Entry 6CL2 (X-ray diffraction, 2.35 A resolution); this record covers chains A and D of the 6 polymer chains in the assembly.

[Chain A]
Molecule: Caspase-7 subunit p20
From: Homo sapiens
Notes: EC 3.4.22.60
UniProt: P55210 (CASP7_HUMAN), isoform P55210-3; residues 1-198 here correspond to UniProt positions 34-231 (UniProt number = residue number + 33)
Amino-acid sequence (198 residues; each row starts with the number of its first residue):
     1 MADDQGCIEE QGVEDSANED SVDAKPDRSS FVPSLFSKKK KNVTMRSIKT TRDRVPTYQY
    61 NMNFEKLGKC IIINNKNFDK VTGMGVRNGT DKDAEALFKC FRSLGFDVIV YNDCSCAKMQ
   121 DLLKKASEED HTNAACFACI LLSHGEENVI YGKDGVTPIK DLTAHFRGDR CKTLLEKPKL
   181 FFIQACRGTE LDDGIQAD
Not modelled in the structure: 1-56, 197-198

[Chain D]
Molecule: Caspase-7 subunit p11
From: Homo sapiens
Notes: EC 3.4.22.60
UniProt: P55210 (CASP7_HUMAN), isoform P55210-3; residues 199-303 here correspond to UniProt positions 232-336 (UniProt number = residue number + 33)
Amino-acid sequence (113 residues; numbered 199 to 311; the number before each row is that of its first residue):
   199 SGPINDTDAN PRYKIPVEAD FLFAYSTVPG YYSWRSPGRG SWFVQALCSI LEEHGKDLEI
   259 MQILTRVNDR VARHFESQSD DPHFHEKKQI PCVVSMLTKE LYFSQLEHHH HHH
Not modelled in the structure: 199-211, 303-311
Construct notes: expression tag (304-311)

[How chain A and chain D interact]
Residue-residue contacts (12):
  Y58(A) with R264(D)
  E176(A) with R271(D), salt bridge
  D192(A) with P214(D); V215(D), hydrogen bond (side chain-backbone); E216(D), hydrogen bond (side chain-backbone)
  D193(A) with K212(D), hydrogen bond (backbone-side chain)
  G194(A) with K212(D); I213(D); V215(D)
  I195(A) with K212(D); I213(D), hydrogen bond (backbone-backbone)
  Q196(A) with K212(D)
Interface residues without a listed pair, chain A (8 interface residues in all): R167
Interface residues without a listed pair, chain D (8 interface residues in all): Y229

[In short]
The chain A/chain D interface involves 8 residues from each chain; the contacts include 4 hydrogen bonds and 1
salt bridge. Polar pairs include E176(A)-R271(D), D192(A)-V215(D) and D192(A)-E216(D).
Chain A is Caspase-7 subunit p20 and chain D is Caspase-7 subunit p11, both from Homo sapiens; the structure,
Caspase-7 in complex with Ac-ATS009-KE, was determined by X-ray diffraction (same publication as 6CKZ, 6CL0
and 6CL1).
